5PB3 - chains A and C; structure by X-ray diffraction, 1.90 A resolution.

== Chain A ==
Name: Coagulation factor VII light chain
Source organism: Homo sapiens
Notes: EC 3.4.21.21
UniProtKB: P08709 (FA7_HUMAN); residues 149-212 here = UniProt positions 149-212
Amino-acid sequence (64 residues; row label = number of the first residue in the row):
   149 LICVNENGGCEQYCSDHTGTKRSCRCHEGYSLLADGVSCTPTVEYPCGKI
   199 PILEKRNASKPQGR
Not modelled in the structure: 207-212
Disulfide bonds: Cys151-Cys162, Cys158-Cys172, Cys174-Cys187
UniProt features mapped onto this chain:
  - site: Arg212 (Cleavage)
  - glycosylation: Asn205 (N-linked (GlcNAc...) asparagine)
  - natural variant: Cys151 (C151S: In FA7D), Glu154 (E154K: In FA7D), Gly156 (G156S: In FA7D), Gly157 (G157C: In FA7D; G157S: In FA7D; G157V: In FA7D), Gln160 (Q160R: In FA7D), Ser171 (S171F: In FA7D), Gly177 (G177R: In FA7D), Leu181 (L181P: In FA7D), Asp183 (D183N: In FA7D), Ser186 (S186F: In FA7D), Pro189 (P189S: In FA7D), Pro194 (P194L: In FA7D; P194T: In FA7D), 4 further natural variant entries in UniProt

== Chain C ==
Name: Coagulation factor VII heavy chain
Source organism: Homo sapiens
Notes: EC 3.4.21.21
UniProtKB: P08709 (FA7_HUMAN); residues 213-466 here = UniProt positions 213-466
Amino-acid sequence (254 residues; row label = number of the first residue in the row):
   213 IVGGKVCPKGECPWQVLLLVNGAQLCGGTLINTIWVVSAAHCFDKIKNWR
   263 NLIAVLGEHDLSEHDGDEQSRRVAQVIIPSTYVPGTTNHDIALLRLHQPV
   313 VLTDHVVPLCLPERTFSERTLAFVRFSLVSGWGQLLDRGATALELMVLNV
   363 PRLMTQDCLQQSRKVGDSPNITEYMFCAGYSDGSKDSCKGDSGGPHATHY
   413 RGTWYLTGIVSWGQGCATVGHFGVYTRVSQYIEWLQKLMRSEPRPGVLLR
   463 APFP
Not modelled in the structure: 376-379
Disulfide bonds: Cys219-Cys224, Cys238-Cys254, Cys370-Cys389, Cys400-Cys428
Metal / ion sites: Ca2+: Glu270, Asp272, Glu275, Glu280
Ligand contacts: 9S1 (N-({3-[4-(5-amino-1H-pyrrolo[3,2-b]pyridin-2-yl)-5-hydroxy-1H-pyrazol-1-yl]phenyl}methyl)-N'-phenylurea): Leu237, Cys238, His253, Cys254, Asp256, Lys257, Pro296, Gly297, Asp398, Ser399, Cys400, Lys401, Gly402, Ser404, Val422, Ser423, Trp424, Gly425, Gly427, Cys428
UniProt features mapped onto this chain:
  - active site (Charge relay system): His253, Asp302, Ser404
  - binding site (substrate): Asp398
  - glycosylation: Asn382 (N-linked (GlcNAc...) asparagine)
  - natural variant: Ile213 (I213N: In FA7D), Gly216 (G216D: In FA7D), Cys238 (C238F: In FA7D; C238Y: In FA7D), Gly240 (G240R: In FA7D), Thr241 (T241N: In FA7D), Ser250 (S250F: In FA7D), Ala251 (A251P: In FA7D; A251T: In FA7D), Ala252 (A252V: In FA7D), Cys254 (C254R: In FA7D; C254Y: In FA7D), Leu264 (L264P: In FA7D), Ala266 (A266T: In FA7D), Asp272 (D272N: In FA7D), 50 further natural variant entries in UniProt

== Chain A / chain C interface ==
Pairs across the interface (48; chain A residue first):
  Cys151(A) with Arg331(C)
  Glu154(A) with Arg413(C), hydrogen bond (backbone-side chain)
  Asn155(A) with Phe328(C); Thr332(C), hydrogen bond; Tyr412(C); Arg413(C)
  Gly157(A) with Arg413(C), hydrogen bond (backbone-side chain)
  Cys158(A) with Arg413(C), hydrogen bond (backbone-side chain)
  Glu159(A) with Tyr412(C); Arg413(C), salt bridge
  Gln160(A) with Phe328(C); Tyr417(C)
  Tyr161(A) with Leu323(C), hydrogen bond (side chain-backbone); Pro324(C); Glu325(C); Phe328(C), hydrophobic; Tyr417(C)
  Arg173(A) with Glu325(C), salt bridge
  His175(A) with Leu323(C)
  Tyr178(A) with Thr415(C)
  Tyr193(A) with Leu314(C); Thr315(C); Asp316(C), hydrogen bond
  Pro194(A) with Val319(C)
  Cys195(A) with Pro320(C); Leu321(C); Cys322(C), disulfide; Thr415(C)
  Gly196(A) with Trp226(C); Pro320(C), hydrogen bond (backbone-backbone); Cys322(C); Thr415(C); Trp416(C), hydrogen bond (backbone-backbone)
  Lys197(A) with Trp226(C); Val319(C); Gly414(C), hydrogen bond (side chain-backbone); Thr415(C), hydrogen bond
  Ile198(A) with Gly222(C); Glu223(C); Trp226(C), hydrophobic; Trp416(C)
  Pro199(A) with Asp316(C); Val319(C)
  Ile200(A) with Lys221(C); Gly222(C); Glu223(C)
  Leu201(A) with Glu223(C)
  Lys203(A) with Asp316(C), salt bridge
Interface residues without a listed pair, chain A (25 interface residues in all): Val152, Cys162, Asp164, Ser186
Interface residues without a listed pair, chain C (25 interface residues in all): Pro225, Thr327
Disulfides between the chains: Cys195(A)-Cys322(C)

== Overview ==
The chain A/chain C interface involves 25 residues from each chain, with 1 disulfide bond, 10 hydrogen bonds
and 3 salt bridges. Polar contacts include Glu159(A)-Arg413(C), Arg173(A)-Glu325(C) and Lys203(A)-Asp316(C).
Chain C binds compound 9S1.
Chain A is Coagulation factor VII light chain and chain C is Coagulation factor VII heavy chain, both from
Homo sapiens; the structure, Crystal Structure of Factor VIIa in complex with
1-[[3-[4-(5-amino-1H-pyrrolo[3,2-b]pyridin-2-yl)-5-hydroxypyrazol-1-yl]phenyl]methyl]-3-phenylurea, was
determined by X-ray diffraction.
